Entry 7K0Y (electron microscopy, 3.70 A resolution); this record covers chains A and B of the 7 polymer chains in the assembly.

Chain A:
Name: DNA-dependent protein kinase catalytic subunit
Source organism: Homo sapiens
Notes: EC 2.7.11.1
UniProt: P78527 (PRKDC_HUMAN); numbering as in UniProt (aligned over 1-4128)
Amino-acid sequence (4128 residues; row label = number of the first residue in the row):
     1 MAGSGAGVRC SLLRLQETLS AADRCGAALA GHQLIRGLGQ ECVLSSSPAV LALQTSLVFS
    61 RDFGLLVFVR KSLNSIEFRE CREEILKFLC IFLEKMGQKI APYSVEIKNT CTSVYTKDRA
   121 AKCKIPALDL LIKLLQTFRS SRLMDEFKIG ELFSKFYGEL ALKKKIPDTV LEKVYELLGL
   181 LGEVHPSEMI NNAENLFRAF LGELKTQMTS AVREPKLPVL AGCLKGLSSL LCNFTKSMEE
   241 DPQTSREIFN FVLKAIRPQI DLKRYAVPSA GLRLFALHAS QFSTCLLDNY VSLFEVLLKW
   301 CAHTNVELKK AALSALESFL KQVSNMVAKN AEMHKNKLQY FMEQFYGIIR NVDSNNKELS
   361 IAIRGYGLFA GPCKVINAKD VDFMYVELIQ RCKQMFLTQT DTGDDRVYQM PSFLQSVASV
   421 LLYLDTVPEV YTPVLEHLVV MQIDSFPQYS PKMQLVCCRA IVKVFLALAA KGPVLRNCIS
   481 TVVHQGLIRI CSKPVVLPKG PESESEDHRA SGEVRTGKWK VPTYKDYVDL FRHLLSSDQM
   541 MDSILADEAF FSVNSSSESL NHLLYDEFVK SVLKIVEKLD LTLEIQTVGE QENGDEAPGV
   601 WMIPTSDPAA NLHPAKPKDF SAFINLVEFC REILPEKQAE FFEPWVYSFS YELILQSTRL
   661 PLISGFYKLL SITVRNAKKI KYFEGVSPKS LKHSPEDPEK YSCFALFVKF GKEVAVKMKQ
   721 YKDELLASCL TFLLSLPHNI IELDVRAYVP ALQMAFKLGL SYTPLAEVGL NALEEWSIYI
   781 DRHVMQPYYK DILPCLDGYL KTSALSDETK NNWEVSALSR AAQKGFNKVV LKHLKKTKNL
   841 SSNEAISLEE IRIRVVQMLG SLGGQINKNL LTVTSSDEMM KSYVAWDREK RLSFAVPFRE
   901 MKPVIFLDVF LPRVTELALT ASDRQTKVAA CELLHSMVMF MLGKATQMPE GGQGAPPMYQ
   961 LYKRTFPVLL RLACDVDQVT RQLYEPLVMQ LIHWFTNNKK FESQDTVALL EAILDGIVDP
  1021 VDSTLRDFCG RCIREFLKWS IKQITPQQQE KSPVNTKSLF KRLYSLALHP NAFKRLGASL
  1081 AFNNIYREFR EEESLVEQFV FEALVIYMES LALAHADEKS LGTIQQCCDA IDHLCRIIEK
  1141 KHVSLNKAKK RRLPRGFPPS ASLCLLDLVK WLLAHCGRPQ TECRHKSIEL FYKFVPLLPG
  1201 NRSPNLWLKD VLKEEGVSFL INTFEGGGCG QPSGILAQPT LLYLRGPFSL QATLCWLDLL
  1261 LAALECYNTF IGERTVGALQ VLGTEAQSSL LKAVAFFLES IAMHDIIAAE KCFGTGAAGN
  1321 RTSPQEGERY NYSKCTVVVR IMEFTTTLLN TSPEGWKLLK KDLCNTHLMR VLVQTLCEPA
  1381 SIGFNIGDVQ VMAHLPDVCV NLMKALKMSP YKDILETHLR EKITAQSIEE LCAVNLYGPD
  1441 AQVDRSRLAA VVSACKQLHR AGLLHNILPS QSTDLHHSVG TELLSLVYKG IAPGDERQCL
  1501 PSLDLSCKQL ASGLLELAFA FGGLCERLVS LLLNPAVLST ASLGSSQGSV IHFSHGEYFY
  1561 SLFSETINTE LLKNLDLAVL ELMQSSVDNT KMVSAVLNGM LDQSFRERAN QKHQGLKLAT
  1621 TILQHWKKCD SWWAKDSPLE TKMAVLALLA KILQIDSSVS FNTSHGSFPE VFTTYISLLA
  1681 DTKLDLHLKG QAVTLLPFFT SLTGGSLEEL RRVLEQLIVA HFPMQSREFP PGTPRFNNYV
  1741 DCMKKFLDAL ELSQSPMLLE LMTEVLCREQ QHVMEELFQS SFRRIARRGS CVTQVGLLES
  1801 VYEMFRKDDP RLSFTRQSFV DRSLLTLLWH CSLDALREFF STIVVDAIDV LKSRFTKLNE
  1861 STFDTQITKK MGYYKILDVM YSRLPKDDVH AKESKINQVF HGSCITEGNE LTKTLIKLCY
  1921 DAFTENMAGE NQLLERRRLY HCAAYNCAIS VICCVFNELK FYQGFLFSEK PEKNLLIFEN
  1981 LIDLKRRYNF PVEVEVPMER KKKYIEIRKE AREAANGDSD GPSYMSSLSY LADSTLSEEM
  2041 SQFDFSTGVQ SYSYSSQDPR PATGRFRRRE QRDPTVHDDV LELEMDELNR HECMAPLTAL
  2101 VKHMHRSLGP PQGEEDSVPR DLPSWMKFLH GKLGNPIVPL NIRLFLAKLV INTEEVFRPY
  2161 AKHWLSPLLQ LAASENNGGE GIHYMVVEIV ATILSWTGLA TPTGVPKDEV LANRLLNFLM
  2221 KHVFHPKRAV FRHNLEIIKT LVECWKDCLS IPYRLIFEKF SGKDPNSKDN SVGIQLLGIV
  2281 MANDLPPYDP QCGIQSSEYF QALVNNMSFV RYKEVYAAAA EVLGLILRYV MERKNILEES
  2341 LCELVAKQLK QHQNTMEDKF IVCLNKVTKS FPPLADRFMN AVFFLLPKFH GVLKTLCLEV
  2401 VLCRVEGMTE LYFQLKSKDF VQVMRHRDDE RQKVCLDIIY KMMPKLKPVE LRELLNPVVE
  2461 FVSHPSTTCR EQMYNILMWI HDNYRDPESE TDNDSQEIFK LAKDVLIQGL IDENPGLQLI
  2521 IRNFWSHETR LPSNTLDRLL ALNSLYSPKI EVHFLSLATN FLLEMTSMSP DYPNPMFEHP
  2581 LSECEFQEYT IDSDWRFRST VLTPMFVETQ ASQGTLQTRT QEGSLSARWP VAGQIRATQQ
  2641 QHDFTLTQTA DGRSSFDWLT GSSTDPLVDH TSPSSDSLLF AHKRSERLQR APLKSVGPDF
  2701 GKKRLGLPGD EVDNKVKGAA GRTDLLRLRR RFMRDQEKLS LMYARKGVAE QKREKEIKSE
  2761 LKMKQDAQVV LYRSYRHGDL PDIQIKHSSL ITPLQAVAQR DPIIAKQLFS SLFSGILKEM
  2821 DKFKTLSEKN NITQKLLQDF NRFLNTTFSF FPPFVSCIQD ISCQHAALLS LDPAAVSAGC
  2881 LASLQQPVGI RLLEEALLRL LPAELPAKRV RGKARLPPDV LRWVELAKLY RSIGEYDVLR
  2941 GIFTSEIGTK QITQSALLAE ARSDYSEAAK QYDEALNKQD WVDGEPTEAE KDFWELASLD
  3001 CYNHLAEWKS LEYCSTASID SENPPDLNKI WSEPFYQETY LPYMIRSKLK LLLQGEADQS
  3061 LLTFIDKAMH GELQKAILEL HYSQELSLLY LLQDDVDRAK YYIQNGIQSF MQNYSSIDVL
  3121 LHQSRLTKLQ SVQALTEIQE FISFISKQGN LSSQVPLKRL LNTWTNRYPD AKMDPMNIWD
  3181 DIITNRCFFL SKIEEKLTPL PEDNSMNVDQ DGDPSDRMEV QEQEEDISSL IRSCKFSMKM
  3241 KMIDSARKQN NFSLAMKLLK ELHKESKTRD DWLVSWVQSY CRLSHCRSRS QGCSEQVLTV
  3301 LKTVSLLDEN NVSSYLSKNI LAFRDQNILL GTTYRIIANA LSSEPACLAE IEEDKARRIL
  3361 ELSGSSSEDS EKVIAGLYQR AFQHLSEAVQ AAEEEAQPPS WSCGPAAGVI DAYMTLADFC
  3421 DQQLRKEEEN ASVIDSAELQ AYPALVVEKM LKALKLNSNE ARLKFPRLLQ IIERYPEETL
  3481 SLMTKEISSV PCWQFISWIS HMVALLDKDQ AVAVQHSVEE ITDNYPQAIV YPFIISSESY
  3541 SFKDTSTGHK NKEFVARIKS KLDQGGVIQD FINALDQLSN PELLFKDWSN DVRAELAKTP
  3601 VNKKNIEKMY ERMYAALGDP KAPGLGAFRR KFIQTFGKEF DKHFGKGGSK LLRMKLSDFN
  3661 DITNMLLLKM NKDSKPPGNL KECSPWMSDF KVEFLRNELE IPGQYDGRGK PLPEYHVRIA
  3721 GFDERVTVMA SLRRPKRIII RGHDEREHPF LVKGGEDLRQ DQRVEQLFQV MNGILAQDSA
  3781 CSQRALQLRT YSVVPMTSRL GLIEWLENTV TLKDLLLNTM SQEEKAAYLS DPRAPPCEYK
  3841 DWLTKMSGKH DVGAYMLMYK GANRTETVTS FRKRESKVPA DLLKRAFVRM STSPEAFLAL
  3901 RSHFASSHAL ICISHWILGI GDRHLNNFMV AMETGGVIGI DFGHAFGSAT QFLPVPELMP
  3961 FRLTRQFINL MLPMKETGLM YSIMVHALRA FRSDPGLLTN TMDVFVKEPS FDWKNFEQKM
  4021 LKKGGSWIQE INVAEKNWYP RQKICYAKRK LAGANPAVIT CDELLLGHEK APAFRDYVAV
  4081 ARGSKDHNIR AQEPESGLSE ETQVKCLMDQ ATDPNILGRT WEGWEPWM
Disordered / not traced: 1-6, 495-516, 547-556, 583-606, 686-699, 1231-1240, 1304-1322, 1495-1497, 1542-1549, 1995-1999, 2017-2081, 2109-2118, 2581-2783, 2900-2916, 3200-3225, 3362-3367, 3395-3405
Curated features (UniProtKB/Swiss-Prot):
  - region: Leu1503 to Leu1538 (Interaction with C1D), Glu2737 to Gln2765 (May split the end of the DNA molecule, with the two strands separating around the region), Val3728 to Arg3734 (G-loop), Gly3919 to Asn3927 (Catalytic loop), Gly3939 to Thr3964 (Activation loop)
  - site: Asp2020, Gly2021 (Cleavage)
  - modified residue: Lys117 (N6-acetyllysine), Ser511 (Phosphoserine), Ser687 (Phosphoserine), Lys828 (N6-acetyllysine), Ser841 (Phosphoserine), Ser893 (Phosphoserine), Ser1065 (Phosphoserine), Lys1209 (N6-acetyllysine), Lys1970 (N6-acetyllysine), Ser2056 (Phosphoserine), Lys2259 (N6-acetyllysine), Thr2535 (Phosphothreonine), Thr2609 (Phosphothreonine), Ser2612 (Phosphoserine), Thr2638 (Phosphothreonine), Thr2647 (Phosphothreonine), Ser2789 (Phosphoserine), Ser3205 (Phosphoserine), Lys3241 (N6-acetyllysine), Lys3260 (N6-acetyllysine) and 6 more in UniProt
  - natural variant: Lys263 (K263N: In a lung adenocarcinoma sample), Gly500 (G500S: In a metastatic melanoma sample), Arg1136 (R1136H: In a colorectal adenocarcinoma sample), Arg1447 (R1447M: In a lung squamous cell carcinoma sample), Ala1680 (A1680V: In a metastatic melanoma sample), Ser2810 (S2810N: In a metastatic melanoma sample), Gly2941 (G2941A: In a lung neuroendocrine carcinoma sample), Leu3062 (L3062R: In IMD26), Ala3574 (A3574V: In IMD26)
  - mutagenesis: Leu1510 (L1510P: Loss of interaction with C1D), Glu1516 to Leu1517 (Loss of interaction with C1D), Thr2609 (T2609A: Leads to radiation sensitivity and impaired DSB joining. Gives rise to reduced phosphorylation; when associated with A-2612), Ser2612 (S2612A: Reduced phosphorylation; when associated with A-2609), Thr2638 (T2638A: Alleviates phosphorylation, leaves a fully active enzyme with compromised cellular resistance to ionizing radiation without affecting DNA end joining; when associated with A-2647), Thr2647 (T2647A: Alleviates phosphorylation, leaves a fully active enzyme with compromised cellular resistance to ionizing radiation without affecting DNA end joining; when associated with A-2638)
From the paper describing this entry:
  - binding site for the 24-nt DNA strand: Arg2311
  - conformationally variable residues (loop rearrangement, order/disorder transition): Lys801 to Ala817, Asn839 to Ile846, Pro4009 to Tyr4039
  - post-translational modification sites: Ser56, Ser72, Thr946, Ser1003, Ser3205, Thr3950 (citing earlier work)
  - disease-associated variants - L3062R: decreased catalytic activity (citing earlier work)

Chain B:
Name: X-ray repair cross-complementing protein 6
Source organism: Homo sapiens
Notes: EC 3.6.4.-, 4.2.99.-
UniProt: P12956 (XRCC6_HUMAN); residue numbers follow UniProt; this construct covers 1-609
Amino-acid sequence (609 residues; row label = number of the first residue in the row):
     1 MSGWESYYKT EGDEEAEEEQ EENLEASGDY KYSGRDSLIF LVDASKAMFE SQSEDELTPF
    61 DMSIQCIQSV YISKIISSDR DLLAVVFYGT EKDKNSVNFK NIYVLQELDN PGAKRILELD
   121 QFKGQQGQKR FQDMMGHGSD YSLSEVLWVC ANLFSDVQFK MSHKRIMLFT NEDNPHGNDS
   181 AKASRARTKA GDLRDTGIFL DLMHLKKPGG FDISLFYRDI ISIAEDEDLR VHFEESSKLE
   241 DLLRKVRAKE TRKRALSRLK LKLNKDIVIS VGIYNLVQKA LKPPPIKLYR ETNEPVKTKT
   301 RTFNTSTGGL LLPSDTKRSQ IYGSRQIILE KEETEELKRF DDPGLMLMGF KPLVLLKKHH
   361 YLRPSLFVYP EESLVIGSST LFSALLIKCL EKEVAALCRY TPRRNIPPYF VALVPQEEEL
   421 DDQKIQVTPP GFQLVFLPFA DDKRKMPFTE KIMATPEQVG KMKAIVEKLR FTYRSDSFEN
   481 PVLQQHFRNL EALALDLMEP EQAVDLTLPK VEAMNKRLGS LVDEFKELVY PPDYNPEGKV
   541 TKRKHDNEGS GSKRPKVEYS EEELKTHISK GTLGKFTVPM LKEACRAYGL KSGLKKQELL
   601 EALTKHFQD
Disordered / not traced: 1-30, 223-236, 535-609
Curated features (UniProtKB/Swiss-Prot):
  - region: Val578 to Glu583 (Interaction with BAX)
  - active site: Lys31 (Schiff-base intermediate with DNA)
  - modified residue: Ser2 (N-acetylserine), Ser6 (Phosphoserine), Ser27 (Phosphoserine), Lys31 (N6-acetyllysine), Ser51 (Phosphoserine), Ser306 (Phosphoserine), Lys317 (N6-acetyllysine), Lys331 (N6-acetyllysine), Lys338 (N6-acetyllysine), Thr455 (Phosphothreonine), Lys461 (N6-acetyllysine), Ser477 (Phosphoserine), Ser520 (Phosphoserine), Lys539 (N6-acetyllysine), Lys542 (N6-acetyllysine), Lys544 (N6-acetyllysine), Ser550 (Phosphoserine), Lys553 (N6-acetyllysine), Lys556 (N6-acetyllysine), Ser560 (Phosphoserine) and 1 more in UniProt
  - cross-link (Glycyl lysine isopeptide (Lys-Gly)): Lys287 (interchain with G-Cter in SUMO2), Lys317 (interchain with G-Cter in SUMO2), Lys556 (interchain with G-Cter in SUMO2)
  - mutagenesis: Lys31 (K31A: Diminishes the ability to form a Schiff base. Abolishes adduct formation; when associated with A-160 and A-164), Lys160 (K160A: Abolishes adduct formation; when associated with A-31 and A-160), Lys164 (K164A: Abolishes adduct formation; when associated with A-31 and A-164), Lys539 (K539Q: Complete loss of suppression of BAX-induced apoptosis; K539R: No effect on suppression of BAX-induced apoptosis), Lys542 (K542Q: Complete loss of suppression of BAX-induced apoptosis; K542R: No effect on suppression of BAX-induced apoptosis), Lys544 (K544R: No effect on suppression of BAX-induced apoptosis), Lys553 (K553Q: Partial loss of suppression of BAX-induced apoptosis; K553R: No effect on suppression of BAX-induced apoptosis), Lys556 (K556R: No effect on suppression of BAX-induced apoptosis), Lys570 (K570R: Loss of methylation; loss of anti-apoptotic activity; no effect on XRCC5 stabilization)

Interface between chain A and chain B:
Residue-residue contacts - 34 pairs, chain A then chain B:
  Tyr157(A) - Leu310(B)  hydrophobic
  Tyr157(A) - Leu312(B)  hydrophobic
  Gly158(A) - Leu310(B)
  Leu160(A) - Leu312(B)  hydrophobic
  Ala161(A) - Leu310(B)  hydrophobic
  Leu162(A) - Thr300(B)
  Leu162(A) - Arg301(B)
  Lys164(A) - Thr300(B)
  Arg198(A) - Asp315(B)  salt bridge
  Ala199(A) - Leu312(B)  hydrophobic
  Gly202(A) - Ser314(B)
  Ser210(A) - Glu332(B)  hydrogen bond
  Ala211(A) - Arg339(B)
  Val212(A) - Glu332(B)
  Val212(A) - Glu335(B)
  Arg213(A) - Glu332(B)  salt bridge
  Arg213(A) - Glu335(B)  salt bridge
  Gln2353(A) - Asp195(B)
  Asn2380(A) - Asp192(B)  hydrogen bond
  Ala2381(A) - Thr196(B)
  Phe2383(A) - Ser155(B)
  Phe2384(A) - Ser155(B)  hydrogen bond (backbone-side chain)
  Pro2387(A) - Ser155(B)
  Pro2387(A) - Asp156(B)
  Pro2387(A) - Gln158(B)  hydrogen bond (backbone-side chain)
  Lys2388(A) - Ser155(B)
  Lys2388(A) - Val157(B)
  His2390(A) - Gln158(B)
  Glu2410(A) - Trp148(B)
  Gln2414(A) - Trp148(B)
  Ser2417(A) - Val97(B)
  Ser2417(A) - Asn152(B)  hydrogen bond
  Lys2418(A) - Asn152(B)  hydrogen bond
  Lys2418(A) - Ser155(B)
Also at the interface, not in a pair above, chain A (27 interface residues in all): Lys163, Phe2413
Also at the interface, not in a pair above, chain B (29 interface residues in all): Ser96, Phe154, Met161, Lys164, Lys297, Lys299, Leu311, Lys331, Glu336, Arg404

Overview:
The interface between chain A and chain B involves 27 residues on one side and 29 on the other; the contacts
include 6 hydrogen bonds and 3 salt bridges. Among the polar pairs are Arg198(A)-Asp315(B),
Arg213(A)-Glu332(B) and Arg213(A)-Glu335(B). The paper reports a binding site for the 24-nt DNA strand at
Arg2311(A); L3062R of chain A reduces catalytic activity.
Here chain A is DNA-dependent protein kinase catalytic subunit and chain B is X-ray repair cross-complementing
protein 6, both from Homo sapiens. Entry 7K0Y (Cryo-EM structure of activated-form DNA-PK (complex VI)) was
determined by electron microscopy (same publication as 7K17, 7K19, 7K1B, 7K1J, 7K1K and 7K1N).
